Entry 7VA9 (electron microscopy, 3.08 A resolution); this record covers chains l and c of the 64 polymer chains in the assembly.

Chain l:
Molecule: Reaction center protein L chain
Organism: Cereibacter sphaeroides 2.4.1
UniProtKB: Q3J1A5 (RCEL_RHOS4); residues 0-281 here correspond to UniProt positions 1-282 (UniProt number = residue number + 1)
Sequence (282 residues; numbered 0 to 281; the number before each row is that of its first residue; numbering starts at 0):
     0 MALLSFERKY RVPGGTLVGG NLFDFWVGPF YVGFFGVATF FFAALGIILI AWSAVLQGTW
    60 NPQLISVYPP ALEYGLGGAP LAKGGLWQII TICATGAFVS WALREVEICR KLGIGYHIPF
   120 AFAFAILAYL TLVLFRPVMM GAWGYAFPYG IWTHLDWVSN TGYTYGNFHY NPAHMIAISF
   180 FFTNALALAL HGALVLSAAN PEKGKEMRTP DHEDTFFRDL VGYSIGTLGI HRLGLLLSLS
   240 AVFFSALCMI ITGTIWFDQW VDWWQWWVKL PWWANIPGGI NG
Unresolved in the structure: 0
Bound ions: Fe2+: H190, H230 (shared with 3 residues of chain m)
Small-molecule neighbours:
  - bacteriochlorophyll a (BCL), molecule 1: F22, F33, V36
  - bacteriochlorophyll a (BCL), molecule 2: I46, I49, F97, Y128, L131, F146, I150, W151, H153, L154, W156, V157
  - bacteriochlorophyll a (BCL), molecule 3: F97, F121, A124, I125, A127, Y128, L131, W156, V157, S158, T160, G161, Y162, N166, F167, H168, H173, A176, I177, F180, F181, V241, S244, A245, C247, M248
  - bacteriochlorophyll a (BCL), molecule 4: V157, Y162, H168, F181
  - bacteriochlorophyll a (BCL), molecule 5: H168, M174, I177, S178, F181, T182, L185
  - bacteriopheophytin b (BPB), molecule 1: T38, F41, A42, G45, I46, I49, I89, C92, A93, A96, F97, W100, E104, I117, A120, F121, A124, Y148, G149, F180, S237, L238, V241
  - bacteriopheophytin b (BPB), molecule 2: F181, A184, L185, A188, L189, F216, L219, V220
  - 1,2-diacyl-sn-glycero-3-phosphocholine (PC1), molecule 1: A1, V26, G27
  - 1,2-diacyl-sn-glycero-3-phosphocholine (PC1), molecule 2: G74, L75, W86, Q87, T90, I91, T94, L133, G140, W142
  - ubiquinone-10 (U10), molecule 1: F29, Y30, V31, G35, V36, T38, F39, W100, R103
  - ubiquinone-10 (U10), molecule 2: F119, F123, I175, S178, F179, T182, L185, A186, L189, H190, L193, E212, D213, F216, Y222, S223, I224, G225, T226, I229, L232, L235, L238, S239, F242, F243
Curated features (UniProtKB/Swiss-Prot):
  - binding site ((7R,8Z)-bacteriochlorophyll b): H153, H173
  - binding site (Fe cation): H190, H230
  - binding site (a ubiquinone): F216

Chain c:
Molecule: Intrinsic membrane protein PufX
Organism: Cereibacter sphaeroides 2.4.1
UniProtKB: P13402 (PUFX_RHOS4); residue numbers follow UniProt; this construct covers 1-82
Sequence (82 residues; each row starts with the number of its first residue):
     1 MADKTIFNDH LNTNPKTNLR LWVAFQMMKG AGWAGGVFFG TLLLIGFFRV VGRMLPIQEN
    61 QAPAPNITGA LETGIELIKH LV
Unresolved in the structure: 1-4, 70-82
Small-molecule neighbours:
  - bacteriochlorophyll a (BCL): M27, M28, A31, G32
  - 1,2-diacyl-sn-glycero-3-phosphocholine (PC1): F38, T41, L42, I45, G46, R49, R53
  - spheroidene (SPO): R20, V23, A24, M27

How chain l and chain c interact:
Pairs across the interface (38):
  Y67(l) with I67(c); T68(c)
  P68(l) with N66(c); T68(c), hydrogen bond (backbone-side chain)
  A70(l) with T68(c)
  L71(l) with A64(c), hydrophobic
  L75(l) with R49(c)
  F134(l) with L44(c), hydrophobic; F48(c), hydrophobic
  V137(l) with I45(c); R49(c), hydrogen bond (backbone-side chain)
  M138(l) with F48(c), hydrophobic; R49(c); V51(c), hydrophobic; G52(c); I57(c)
  M139(l) with I57(c); Q61(c), hydrogen bond (backbone-side chain); A62(c), hydrophobic
  G140(l) with R49(c)
  G143(l) with P65(c); N66(c)
  Y144(l) with Q61(c); A62(c), hydrogen bond (side chain-backbone); P63(c); P65(c)
  A145(l) with N66(c), hydrogen bond (backbone-side chain)
  P147(l) with N66(c)
  W156(l) with P65(c)
  N159(l) with P65(c), hydrogen bond (side chain-backbone)
  T160(l) with P65(c)
  G252(l) with I57(c)
  T253(l) with L55(c); I57(c)
  I254(l) with L55(c), hydrophobic
  F256(l) with P56(c); I57(c), hydrophobic; N60(c)
Interface residues without a listed pair, chain l (27 interface residues in all): P69, L133, F146, D155, T163, Y164

In short:
The interface between chain l and chain c involves 27 residues on one side and 18 on the other; the contacts
include 6 hydrogen bonds. Among the polar pairs are P68(l)-T68(c), V137(l)-R49(c) and M139(l)-Q61(c). One
1,2-diacyl-sn-glycero-3-phosphocholine molecule is bound between chain l and chain c.
Chain l is Reaction center protein L chain and chain c is Intrinsic membrane protein PufX, both from
Cereibacter sphaeroides 2.4.1; the structure, Rba sphaeroides PufY-KO RC-LH1 dimer type-1, was determined by
electron microscopy, deposited together with 7VB9, 7VNM, 7VOR, 7VOT and 7VOY.
